Entry 7MB9 (X-ray diffraction, 1.81 A resolution); this record covers chains B and D of the 4 polymer chains in the assembly.

# Chain B
Name: 3C-like proteinase
From: Severe acute respiratory syndrome coronavirus 2
Notes: EC 3.4.22.69
Reference sequence: P0DTD1 (R1AB_SARS2); residues 1-306 here correspond to UniProt positions 3264-3569 (UniProt number = residue number + 3263)
Amino-acid sequence (306 residues; numbered 1 to 306; the number before each row is that of its first residue):
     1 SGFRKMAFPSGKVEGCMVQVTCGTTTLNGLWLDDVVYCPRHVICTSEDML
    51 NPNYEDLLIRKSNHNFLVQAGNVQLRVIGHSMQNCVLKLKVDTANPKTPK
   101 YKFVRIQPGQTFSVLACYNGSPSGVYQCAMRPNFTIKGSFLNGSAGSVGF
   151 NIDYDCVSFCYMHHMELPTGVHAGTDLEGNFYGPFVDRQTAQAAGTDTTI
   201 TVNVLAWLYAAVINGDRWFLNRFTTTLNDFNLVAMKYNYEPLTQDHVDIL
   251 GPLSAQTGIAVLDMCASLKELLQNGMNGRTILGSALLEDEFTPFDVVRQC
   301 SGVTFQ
Unresolved in the structure: 306
Differences from the reference sequence: engineered mutation Ala145 (Cys3408 in P0DTD1)
Swiss-Prot annotation at these positions:
  - active site: His41 (For 3CL-PRO activity)
  - site: Gln306 (Cleavage)
  - cross-link (Glycyl lysine isopeptide (Lys-Gly)): Lys5 (interchain with G-Cter in ubiquitin), Lys90 (interchain with G-Cter in ubiquitin)

# Chain D
Name: Arg-glu-pro-met-leu-gln
From: Severe acute respiratory syndrome coronavirus 2
Reference sequence: P0DTD1 (R1AB_SARS2); residues -6 to -1 here correspond to UniProt positions 4387-4392 (UniProt number = residue number + 4393)
Amino-acid sequence (6 residues; each row starts with the number of its first residue; numbers below 1 keep their minus sign (Arg-6 is residue -6)):
    -6 REPMLQ
Swiss-Prot annotation at these positions:
  - site: Gln-1 (Cleavage)

# Chain B / chain D interface
Contacting residue pairs (36; chain B residue first):
  His41(B) with Leu-2(D); Gln-1(D), hydrogen bond (side chain-backbone)
  Met49(B) with Leu-2(D), hydrophobic
  Tyr54(B) with Leu-2(D)
  Phe140(B) with Gln-1(D), hydrogen bond (backbone-side chain)
  Leu141(B) with Gln-1(D)
  Asn142(B) with Leu-2(D); Gln-1(D)
  Gly143(B) with Gln-1(D), hydrogen bond (backbone-backbone)
  Ser144(B) with Gln-1(D), hydrogen bond (backbone-backbone)
  Ala145(B) with Gln-1(D), hydrogen bond (backbone-backbone)
  His163(B) with Gln-1(D), hydrogen bond
  His164(B) with Leu-2(D); Gln-1(D), hydrogen bond (backbone-backbone)
  Met165(B) with Pro-4(D), hydrophobic; Met-3(D); Leu-2(D), hydrophobic; Gln-1(D)
  Glu166(B) with Arg-6(D), salt bridge; Pro-4(D); Met-3(D), hydrogen bond (backbone-backbone); Gln-1(D), hydrogen bond
  Leu167(B) with Arg-6(D), hydrogen bond (backbone-side chain)
  Pro168(B) with Arg-6(D), hydrogen bond (backbone-side chain); Pro-4(D)
  Gly170(B) with Arg-6(D)
  His172(B) with Gln-1(D)
  Asp187(B) with Leu-2(D)
  Arg188(B) with Pro-4(D); Leu-2(D)
  Gln189(B) with Glu-5(D); Pro-4(D); Met-3(D); Leu-2(D), hydrogen bond (side chain-backbone)
  Thr190(B) with Pro-4(D)
  Gln192(B) with Pro-4(D)
Also at the interface, not in a pair above, chain B (24 interface residues in all): Leu27, Thr169

# In short
The interface between chain B and chain D involves 24 residues on one side and 6 on the other; the contacts
include 12 hydrogen bonds and 1 salt bridge. Polar contacts include Glu166(B)-Arg-6(D), His41(B)-Gln-1(D) and
Phe140(B)-Gln-1(D).
Chain B is 3C-like proteinase and chain D is Arg-glu-pro-met-leu-gln, both from Severe acute respiratory
syndrome coronavirus 2; the structure, SARS-CoV-2 Main Protease (Mpro) C145A in Complex with Cleavage Site
Nsp10/11 (P6-P1), was determined by X-ray diffraction, deposited together with 7MB4, 7MB5, 7MB6, 7MB7, 7MB8,
7T70 and 8 further entries.
